PDB entry 7ZWH | electron microscopy, 3.20 A resolution | chains E and G of the 4 polymer chains in the assembly

Chain E:
Name: von Willebrand factor
Organism: Homo sapiens
UniProtKB: P04275 (VWF_HUMAN); residue numbers follow UniProt; this construct covers 1-1197
Sequence (1197 residues; each row starts with the number of its first residue):
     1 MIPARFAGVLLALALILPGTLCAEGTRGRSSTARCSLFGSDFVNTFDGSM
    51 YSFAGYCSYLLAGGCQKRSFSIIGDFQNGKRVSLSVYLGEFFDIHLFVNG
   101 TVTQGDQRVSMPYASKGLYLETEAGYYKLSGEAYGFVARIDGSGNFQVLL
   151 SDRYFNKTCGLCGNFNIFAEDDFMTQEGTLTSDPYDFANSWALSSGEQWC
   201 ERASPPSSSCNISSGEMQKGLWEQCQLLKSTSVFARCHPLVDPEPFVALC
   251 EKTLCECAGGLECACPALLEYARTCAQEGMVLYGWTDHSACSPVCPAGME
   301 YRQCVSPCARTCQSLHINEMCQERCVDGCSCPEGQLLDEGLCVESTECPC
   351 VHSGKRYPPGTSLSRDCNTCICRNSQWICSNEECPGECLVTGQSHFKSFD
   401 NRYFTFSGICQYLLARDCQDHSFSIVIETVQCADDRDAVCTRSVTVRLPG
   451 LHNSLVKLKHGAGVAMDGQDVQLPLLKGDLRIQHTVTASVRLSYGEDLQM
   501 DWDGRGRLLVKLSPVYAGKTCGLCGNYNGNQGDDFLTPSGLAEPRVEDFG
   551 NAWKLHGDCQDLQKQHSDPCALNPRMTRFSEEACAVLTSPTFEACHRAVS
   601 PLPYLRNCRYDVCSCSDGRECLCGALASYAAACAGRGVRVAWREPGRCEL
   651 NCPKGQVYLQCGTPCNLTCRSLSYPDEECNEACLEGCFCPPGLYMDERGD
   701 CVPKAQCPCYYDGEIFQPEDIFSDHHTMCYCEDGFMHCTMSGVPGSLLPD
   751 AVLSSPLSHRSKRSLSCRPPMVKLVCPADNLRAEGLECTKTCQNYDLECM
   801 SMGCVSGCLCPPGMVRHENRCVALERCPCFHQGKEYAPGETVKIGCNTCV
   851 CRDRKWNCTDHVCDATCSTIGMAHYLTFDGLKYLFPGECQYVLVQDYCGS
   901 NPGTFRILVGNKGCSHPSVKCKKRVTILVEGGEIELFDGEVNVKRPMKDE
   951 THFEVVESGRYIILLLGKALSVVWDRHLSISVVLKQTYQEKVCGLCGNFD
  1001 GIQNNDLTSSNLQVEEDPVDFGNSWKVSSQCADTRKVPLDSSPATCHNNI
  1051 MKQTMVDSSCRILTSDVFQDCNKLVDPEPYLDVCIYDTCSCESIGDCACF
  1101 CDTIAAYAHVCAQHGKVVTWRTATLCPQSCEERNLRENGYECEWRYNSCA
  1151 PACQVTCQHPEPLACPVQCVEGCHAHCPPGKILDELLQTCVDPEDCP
Unresolved in the structure: 1-30, 211-220, 741-766
Differences from the reference sequence: conflict Arg852 (Gln in P04275)
Swiss-Prot annotation at these positions:
  - region: Ser764 to Glu787 (Amino-terminal), Arg826 to Asp853 (CX)
  - glycosylation (N-linked (GlcNAc...) asparagine): Asn99, Asn156, Asn211, Asn666, Asn857, Asn1147
  - natural variant: Arg273 (R273W: In VWD1 and VWD3), Trp377 (W377C: In VWD3), Asn528 (N528S: In VWD2), Gly550 (G550R: In VWD2), Cys788 (C788Y: In VWD2), Thr791 (T791M: In VWD2), Arg816 (R816W: In VWD2), Arg852 (Q852R: this construct carries the variant), Arg854 (R854Q: In VWD2), Cys1060 (C1060R: In VWD2), Cys1149 (C1149R: In VWD1)
  - mutagenesis: Cys1149 (C1149R: Reduced secretion and increased intracellular retention. Similar phenotype; when associated with S-1169), Cys1169 (C1169S: Reduced secretion and increased intracellular retention. Similar phenotype; when associated with R-1149)
Disulfide bonds: Cys35-Cys162, Cys57-Cys200, Cys65-Cys159, Cys210-Cys255, Cys225-Cys250, Cys237-Cys275, Cys257-Cys263, Cys265-Cys291, Cys295-Cys329, Cys304-Cys325, Cys308-Cys321, Cys312-Cys348, Cys331-Cys342, Cys350-Cys372, Cys367-Cys384, Cys370-Cys379, Cys388-Cys524, Cys410-Cys559, Cys418-Cys521, Cys432-Cys440, Cys570-Cys613, Cys584-Cys608, Cys595-Cys633, Cys615-Cys621, Cys623-Cys648, Cys652-Cys687, Cys661-Cys683, Cys665-Cys679, Cys669-Cys707, Cys689-Cys701, Cys709-Cys731, Cys729-Cys738, Cys776-Cys804, Cys788-Cys799, Cys792-Cys827, Cys810-Cys821, Cys829-Cys851, Cys846-Cys863, Cys849-Cys858, Cys867-Cys996, Cys889-Cys1031, Cys898-Cys993, Cys914-Cys921, Cys1046-Cys1089, Cys1060-Cys1084, Cys1071-Cys1111, Cys1091-Cys1099, Cys1101-Cys1126, Cys1130-Cys1173, Cys1149-Cys1169, Cys1153-Cys1165, Cys1157-Cys1196, Cys1177-Cys1190
Covalent attachments: N-acetylglucosamine (NAG) linked to Asn99, Asn156, Asn666, Asn857, Asn1147
Metal / ion sites: Ca2+ site 1: Asp47, Asn164, Asn166, Phe168, Asp171, Asp172; Ca2+ site 2: Cys524, Asn526; Ca2+ site 3: Asp879, Asn998, Asp1000, Ile1002, Asn1005, Asp1006

Chain G:
Name: von Willebrand factor
Organism: Homo sapiens
UniProtKB: P04275 (VWF_HUMAN); residue numbers follow UniProt; this construct covers 1265-1463
Sequence (199 residues; each row starts with the number of its first residue):
  1265 PPLHDFYCSRLLDLVFLLDGSSRLSEAEFEVLKAFVVDMMERLRISQKWV
  1315 RVAVVEYHDGSHAYIGLKDRKRPSELRRIASQVKYAGSQVASTSEVLKYT
  1365 LFQIFSKIDRPEASRITLLLMASQEPQRMSRNFVRYVQGLKKKKVIVIPV
  1415 GIGPHANLKQIRLIEKQAPENKAFVLSSVDELEQQRDEIVSYLCDLAPE
Swiss-Prot annotation at these positions:
  - natural variant: Pro1266 (P1266L: In VWD2), His1268 (H1268D: In VWD2), Cys1272 (C1272F: In VWD2; C1272R: In VWD2), Arg1306 (R1306W: In VWD2), Arg1308 (R1308C: In VWD2), Trp1313 (W1313C: In VWD2), Val1314 (V1314L: In VWD2), Val1316 (V1316M: In VWD2), Val1318 (V1318L: In VWD2), Gly1324 (G1324S: In VWD2), Arg1341 (R1341Q: In VWD2), Arg1374 (R1374C: In VWD2; R1374H: In VWD2), 2 further natural variant entries in UniProt
Disulfide bonds: Cys1272-Cys1458
Reported in the primary citation:
  - disease-associated variants - H1322P: decreased expression (citing earlier work)
  - disease-associated variants - E1359K (citing earlier work)

Interface between chain E and chain G:
Residue-residue contacts (30; chain E residue first):
  Gly360(E) - Gln1353(G)  hydrogen bond (backbone-side chain)
  Thr369(E) - His1322(G)
  Thr369(E) - Asp1323(G)  hydrogen bond (side chain-backbone)
  Ile371(E) - Ala1350(G)
  Ile371(E) - Gly1351(G)
  Ile371(E) - Ser1352(G)
  Arg373(E) - Tyr1349(G)  hydrogen bond (side chain-backbone)
  Arg373(E) - Ala1350(G)  hydrogen bond (side chain-backbone)
  Arg373(E) - Gly1351(G)  hydrogen bond (side chain-backbone)
  Ile378(E) - His1322(G)
  Ile378(E) - His1326(G)
  Ile378(E) - Tyr1328(G)
  Ile378(E) - Lys1348(G)
  Cys379(E) - His1326(G)  hydrogen bond (backbone-side chain)
  Ser380(E) - His1322(G)
  Ser380(E) - Gly1324(G)  hydrogen bond (side chain-backbone)
  Ser380(E) - Ser1325(G)
  Ser380(E) - His1326(G)
  Asn381(E) - Ser1325(G)  hydrogen bond (backbone-backbone)
  Asn381(E) - His1326(G)
  Asn381(E) - Ala1327(G)  hydrogen bond (side chain-backbone)
  Asn381(E) - Tyr1363(G)
  Glu382(E) - Gly1324(G)
  Glu382(E) - Ser1325(G)
  Glu382(E) - Glu1359(G)
  Glu382(E) - Tyr1363(G)
  Glu382(E) - Gln1367(G)
  Glu383(E) - Gln1367(G)  hydrogen bond (backbone-side chain)
  Ser900(E) - Arg1342(G)  hydrogen bond
  Ser900(E) - Gln1346(G)  hydrogen bond
Other interface residues (no listed pair), chain E (13 interface residues in all): Ser362, Asn368
Interface features reported in the paper:
  - specific contacts: Ile371(E)-Ala1350(G) (hydrophobic contact), Arg373(E)-Ala1350(G) (backbone contact), Ile378(E)-Lys1348(G) (hydrophobic contact), Glu382(E)-Gln1367(G), Glu382(E)-Glu1359(G), Gly1351(G)-Arg373(E) (backbone contact)
  - interface residues, chain E: Asn381(E), Ser900(E)
  - interface residues, chain G: His1322(G), His1326(G)

Overview:
13 residues of chain E and 18 residues of chain G are in contact, with 12 hydrogen bonds. Polar contacts
include Gly360(E)-Gln1353(G), Thr369(E)-Asp1323(G) and Arg373(E)-Tyr1349(G). The paper describes hydrophobic
contacts between Ile371(E) and Ala1350(G) and Ile378(E) and Lys1348(G); backbone contacts between Arg373(E)
and Ala1350(G) and Gly1351(G) and Arg373(E); contacts between Glu382(E) and Gln1367(G) and Glu382(E) and
Glu1359(G). From the paper: H1322P of chain G reduces expression; interface residues Asn381(E), Ser900(E) and
His1322(G) among others.
Chain E is von Willebrand factor and chain G is von Willebrand factor, both from Homo sapiens; the structure,
VWF Tubules of D1D2 and D'D3A1 domains, was determined by electron microscopy.
